Entry 8TMK (electron microscopy, 3.40 A resolution); this record covers chains H and D of the 9 polymer chains in the assembly.

Chain H:
Name: sAB C18 Heavy Chain
Organism: Homo sapiens
Amino-acid sequence (237 residues; row label = number of the first residue in the row):
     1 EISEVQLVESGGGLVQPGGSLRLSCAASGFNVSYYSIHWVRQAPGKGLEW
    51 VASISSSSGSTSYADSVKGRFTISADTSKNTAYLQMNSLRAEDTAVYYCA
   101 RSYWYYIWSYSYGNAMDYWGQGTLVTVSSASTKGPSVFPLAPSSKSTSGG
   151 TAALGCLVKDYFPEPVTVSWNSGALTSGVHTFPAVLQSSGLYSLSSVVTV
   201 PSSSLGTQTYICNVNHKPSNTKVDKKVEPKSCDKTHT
Unresolved in the structure: 1, 128-237
Disulfides: Cys25-Cys99

Chain D:
Name: Cobalt/magnesium transport protein CorA
Organism: Thermotoga maritima
UniProt: Q9WZ31 (CORA_THEMA); numbering as in UniProt (aligned over 1-351)
Amino-acid sequence (373 residues; numbered -21 to 351; the number before each row is that of its first residue; numbers below 1 keep their minus sign (Met-21 is residue -21)):
   -21 MGSSHHHHHHSSGRENLYFQGHMEEKRLSAKKGLPPGTLVYTGKYREDFE
    29 IEVMNYSIEEFREFKTTDVESVLPFRDSSTPTWINITGIHRTDVVQRVGE
    79 FFGIHPLVLEDILNVHQRPKVEFFENYVFIVLKMFTYDKNLHELESEQVS
   129 LILTKNCVLMFQEKIGDVFDPVRERIRYNRGIIRKKRADYLLYSLIDALV
   179 DDYFVLLEKIDDEIDVLEEEVLERPEKETVQRTHQLKRNLVELRKTIWPL
   229 REVLSSLYRDVPPLIEKETVPYFRDVYDHTIQIADTVETFRDIVSGLLDV
   279 YLSSVSNKTNEVMKVLTIIATIFMPLTFIAGIYGMNFEYMPELRWKWGYP
   329 VVLAVMGVIAVIMVVYFKKKKWL
Unresolved in the structure: -21 to 0
Sequence notes: initiating methionine (-21); expression tag (-20 to 0)
Swiss-Prot annotation at these positions:
  - motif: Gly312 to Asn314 (Probable selectivity filter)
  - site: Asn288 (Essential for ion permeation), Leu294 (Important for closing the ion permeation pathway in the closed state), Thr295 (Threonine that confers selectivity for Co(2+) transport)
  - mutagenesis: Asp89 (D89F/K: Decreases ion transport), Asp253 (D253K: Increases protein stability. Decreases ion transport), Leu280 (L280A: Decreases ion transport), Asn288 (N288L: Abolishes Co(2+) uptake), Met291 (M291A: No effect on ion transport), Leu294 (L294A/V: Increases ion transport by suppression of an obstruction in the transmembrane ion permeation pathway), Thr295 (T295L: Strongly reduces Co(2+) uptake. Abolishes Co(2+) uptake; when associated with L-299; T295M: Strongly reduces Co(2+) uptake ...), Thr299 (T299L: Reduces Co(2+) uptake. Abolishes Co(2+) uptake; when associated with L-295; T299M: No effect on Co(2+) uptake; T299S: Abolishes Co(2+) uptake), Pro303 (P303A/G/I: Increases ion transport by suppression of a kink in the transmembrane ion permeation pathway), Thr305 (T305L: Abolishes Co(2+) uptake), Ile310 (I310A: Increases ion transport), Tyr311 (Y311A: Abolishes pentamerization. Abolishes ion transport; Y311F: No effect on pentamerization. No effect on ion transport), 7 further mutagenesis entries in UniProt

Interface between chain H and chain D:
Contacting residue pairs - 18 pairs, chain H then chain D:
  Tyr34(H) with Asp71(D); Gln74(D); Glu78(D), hydrogen bond
  Tyr35(H) with Asp71(D), hydrogen bond
  Ser55(H) with Pro13(D)
  Ser58(H) with Pro13(D); Pro14(D)
  Tyr103(H) with Arg24(D)
  Trp104(H) with Gly11(D); Pro13(D); Val18(D)
  Tyr105(H) with Arg24(D)
  Tyr106(H) with Tyr19(D); Thr20(D); His94(D)
  Tyr112(H) with Lys9(D); Leu12(D), hydrophobic; Val18(D), hydrophobic
Interface residues without a listed pair, chain H (12 interface residues in all): Ile2, Ser57, Ser60
Interface residues without a listed pair, chain D (17 interface residues in all): Thr16, Lys22, Asp46, Arg75

Overview:
Chain H and chain D form an interface of 12 and 17 residues respectively, with 2 hydrogen bonds. Polar pairs
include Tyr34(H)-Glu78(D) and Tyr35(H)-Asp71(D). UniProt lists 19 mutagenesis sites on chain D.
Chain H is sAB C18 Heavy Chain (Homo sapiens) and chain D is Cobalt/magnesium transport protein CorA
(Thermotoga maritima); the structure, Cryo-EM structure of magnesium depleted CorA in complex with
conformation-specific synthetic antibody C18, State MGD-2C, was determined by electron microscopy.
